6PYH - chains A and B of the 3 polymer chains in the assembly; structure by electron microscopy, 4.30 A resolution (low resolution: residue-level contacts below are approximate; hydrogen-bond / salt-bridge calls are withheld).

Chain A:
Molecule: Insulin-like growth factor 1 receptor
From: Mus musculus
Notes: EC 2.7.10.1
UniProtKB: Q60751 (IGF1R_MOUSE); residues 1-1262 here correspond to UniProt positions 31-1292 (UniProt number = residue number + 30)
Sequence (1273 residues; numbered 1 to 1273; the number before each row is that of its first residue):
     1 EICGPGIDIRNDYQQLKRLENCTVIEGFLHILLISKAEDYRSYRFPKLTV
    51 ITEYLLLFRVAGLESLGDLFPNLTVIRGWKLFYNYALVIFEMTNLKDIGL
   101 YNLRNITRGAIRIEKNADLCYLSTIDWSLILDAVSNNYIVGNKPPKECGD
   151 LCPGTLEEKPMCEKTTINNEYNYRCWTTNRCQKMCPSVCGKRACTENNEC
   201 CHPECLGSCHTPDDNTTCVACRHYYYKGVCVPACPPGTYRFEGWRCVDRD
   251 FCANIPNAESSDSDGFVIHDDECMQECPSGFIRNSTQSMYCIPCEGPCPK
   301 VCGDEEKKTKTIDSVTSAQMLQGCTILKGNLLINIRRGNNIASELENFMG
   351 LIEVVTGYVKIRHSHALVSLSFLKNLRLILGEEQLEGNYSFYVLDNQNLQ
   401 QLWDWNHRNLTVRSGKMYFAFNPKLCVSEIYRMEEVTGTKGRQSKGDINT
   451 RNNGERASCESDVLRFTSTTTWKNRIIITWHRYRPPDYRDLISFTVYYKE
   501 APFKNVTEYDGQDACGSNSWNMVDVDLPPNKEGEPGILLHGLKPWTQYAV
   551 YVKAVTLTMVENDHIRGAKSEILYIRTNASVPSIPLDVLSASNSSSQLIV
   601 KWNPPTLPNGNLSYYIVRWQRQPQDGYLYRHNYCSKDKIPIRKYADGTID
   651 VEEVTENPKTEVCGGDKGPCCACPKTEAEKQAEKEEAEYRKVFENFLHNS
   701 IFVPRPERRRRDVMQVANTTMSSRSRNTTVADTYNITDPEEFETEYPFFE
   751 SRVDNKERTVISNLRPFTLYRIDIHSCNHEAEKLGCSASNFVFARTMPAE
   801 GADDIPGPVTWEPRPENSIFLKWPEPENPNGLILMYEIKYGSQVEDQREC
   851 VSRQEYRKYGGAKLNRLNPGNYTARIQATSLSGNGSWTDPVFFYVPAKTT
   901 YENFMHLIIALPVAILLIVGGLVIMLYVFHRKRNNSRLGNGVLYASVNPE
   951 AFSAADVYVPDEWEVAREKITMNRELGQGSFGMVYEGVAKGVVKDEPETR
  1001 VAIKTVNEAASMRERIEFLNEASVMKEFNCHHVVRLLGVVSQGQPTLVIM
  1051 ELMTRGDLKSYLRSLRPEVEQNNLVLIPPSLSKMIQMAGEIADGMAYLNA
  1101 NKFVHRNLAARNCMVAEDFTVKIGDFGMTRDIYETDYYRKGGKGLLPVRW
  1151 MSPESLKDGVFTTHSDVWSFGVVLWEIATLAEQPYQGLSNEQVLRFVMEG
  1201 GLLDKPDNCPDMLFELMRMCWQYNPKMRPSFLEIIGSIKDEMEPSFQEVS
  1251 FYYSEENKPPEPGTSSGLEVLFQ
Not modelled in the structure: 36-40, 159-161, 190-191, 211, 257-262, 303-305, 626-670, 707-745, 898-1273
Differences from the reference sequence: conflict Ala951 (Tyr981 in Q60751), Asn1107 (Asp1137 in Q60751); expression tag (1263-1273)
Disulfide bonds: Cys3-Cys22, Cys120-Cys148, Cys152-Cys175, Cys162-Cys181, Cys185-Cys194, Cys189-Cys200, Cys201-Cys209, Cys205-Cys218, Cys221-Cys230, Cys234-Cys246, Cys252-Cys273, Cys277-Cys291, Cys302-Cys324, Cys426-Cys459, Cys777-Cys786
Swiss-Prot annotation at these positions:
  - binding site (ATP): Leu976 to Val984, Lys1004
  - modified residue: Tyr1133 (Phosphotyrosine), Tyr1137 (Phosphotyrosine), Tyr1138 (Phosphotyrosine), Ser1250 (Phosphoserine), Ser1254 (Phosphoserine)
  - glycosylation (N-linked (GlcNAc...) asparagine): Asn21, Asn72, Asn105, Asn215, Asn284, Asn388, Asn409, Asn505, Asn578, Asn593, Asn611, Asn718, Asn727, Asn735, Asn871, Asn884
  - cross-link (Glycyl lysine isopeptide (Lys-Gly)): Lys1140 (interchain with G-Cter in ubiquitin), Lys1143 (interchain with G-Cter in ubiquitin)
Reported in the primary citation:
  - conformationally variable residues (order/disorder transition): Cys670 to Gln681
  - mutagenesis - F241A, F251A: decreased binding to Insulin-like growth factor I (chain B) (citing earlier work)
  - mutagenesis - T166A, N169A: unchanged signaling with Insulin-like growth factor I (chain B)

Chain B:
Molecule: Insulin-like growth factor I
From: Homo sapiens
UniProtKB: P05019 (IGF1_HUMAN); residues 1-70 here correspond to UniProt positions 49-118 (UniProt number = residue number + 48)
Sequence (70 residues; row label = number of the first residue in the row):
     1 GPETLCGAELVDALQFVCGDRGFYFNKPTGYGSSSRRAPQTGIVDECCFR
    51 SCDLRRLEMYCAPLKPAKSA
Not modelled in the structure: 1-3, 38-40, 64-70
Disulfide bonds: Cys6-Cys48, Cys18-Cys61, Cys47-Cys52
Reported in the primary citation:
  - mutagenesis - Y31A: decreased binding to Insulin-like growth factor 1 receptor (chain A) (citing earlier work)

Interface between chain A and chain B:
Residue-residue contacts - 28 pairs, chain A then chain B:
  Arg484(A) with Glu9(B)
  Pro486(A) with Thr4(B)
  Asp487(A) with Cys6(B); Cys48(B)
  Tyr488(A) with Glu9(B)
  Arg489(A) with Cys6(B); Gly7(B)
  Lys691(A) with Cys6(B)
  Asn695(A) with Val44(B)
  Asn699(A) with Gly42(B); Ile43(B)
  Phe702(A) with Phe23(B); Tyr60(B)
  Val703(A) with Tyr24(B); Phe25(B); Asn26(B); Tyr60(B)
  Pro704(A) with Tyr24(B); Met59(B); Tyr60(B)
  Arg705(A) with Arg21(B); Tyr24(B); Glu58(B); Met59(B); Cys61(B); Ala62(B); Pro63(B)
  Pro706(A) with Tyr24(B)
Interface residues without a listed pair, chain A (16 interface residues in all): Glu694, His698, Ile701
Interface residues without a listed pair, chain B (21 interface residues in all): Leu14, Thr41
The authors on this interface:
  - interface residues, chain B: Thr4(B), Cys6(B), Glu9(B)

Overview:
16 residues of chain A and 21 residues of chain B are in contact. From UniProt: 10 ATP-binding residues on
chain A. The paper reports that F241A and F251A of chain A reduce binding to Insulin-like growth factor I
(chain B); interface residues Thr4(B), Cys6(B) and Glu9(B); 5 substitutions were tested in all.
Chain A is Insulin-like growth factor 1 receptor (Mus musculus) and chain B is Insulin-like growth factor I
(Homo sapiens); the structure, Cryo-EM structure of full-length IGF1R-IGF1 complex. Only the extracellular
region of the complex is resolved, was determined by electron microscopy.
